2OHL - chain A; structure by X-ray diffraction, 2.65 A resolution.

[Chain A]
Protein: Beta-secretase 1
Source organism: Homo sapiens
Notes: EC 3.4.23.46; fragment: protease domain
Reference sequence: P56817 (BACE1_HUMAN); residues -16 to 385 here correspond to UniProt positions 45-446 (UniProt number = residue number + 61)
Amino-acid sequence (402 residues; row label = number of the first residue in the row; numbers below 1 keep their minus sign (Arg-16 is residue -16)):
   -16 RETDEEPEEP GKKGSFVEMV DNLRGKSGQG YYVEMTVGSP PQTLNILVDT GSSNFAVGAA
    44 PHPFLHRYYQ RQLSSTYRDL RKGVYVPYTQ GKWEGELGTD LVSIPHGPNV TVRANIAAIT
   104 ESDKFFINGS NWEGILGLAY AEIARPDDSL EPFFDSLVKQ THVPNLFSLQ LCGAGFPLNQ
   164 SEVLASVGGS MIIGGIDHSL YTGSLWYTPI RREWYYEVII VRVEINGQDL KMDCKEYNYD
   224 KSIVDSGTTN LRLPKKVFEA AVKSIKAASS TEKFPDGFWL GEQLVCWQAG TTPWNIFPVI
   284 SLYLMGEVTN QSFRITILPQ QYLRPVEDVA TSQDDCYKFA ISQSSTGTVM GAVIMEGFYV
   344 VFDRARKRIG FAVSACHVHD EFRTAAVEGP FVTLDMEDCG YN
Disordered / not traced: -16 to -2, 158-167
Disulfide bonds: Cys155-Cys359, Cys217-Cys382, Cys269-Cys319
Construct notes: engineered mutation Lys-5 (Arg56 in P56817), Lys-4 (Arg57 in P56817)
Ligand contacts: quinolin-2-amine (2AQ): Asp32, Gly34, Ser35, Tyr71, Phe108, Ile118, Asp228, Gly230, Thr231
Swiss-Prot annotation at these positions:
  - active site: Asp32, Asp228
  - modified residue (N6-acetyllysine): Lys65, Lys214, Lys218, Lys224, Lys238, Lys239, Lys246
  - glycosylation (N-linked (GlcNAc...) asparagine): Asn92, Asn111, Asn162, Asn293

[In short]
Bound to chain A: quinolin-2-amine. UniProt lists active-site residues Asp32 and Asp228.
Chain A is Beta-secretase 1 (Homo sapiens); the structure, X-ray crystal structure of beta secretase complexed
with 2-aminoquinoline, was determined by X-ray diffraction, deposited together with 2OF0, 2OHK, 2OHM and 2OHN.
